PDB entry 7VAR | electron microscopy, 2.90 A resolution | chains B and H of the 12 polymer chains in the assembly

== Chain B ==
Protein: V-type ATP synthase alpha chain
From: Thermus thermophilus HB8
Notes: EC 7.1.2.2
UniProt: Q56403 (VATA_THET8); residue numbers follow UniProt; this construct covers 1-578
Chain sequence (578 residues; numbered 1 to 578; the number before each row is that of its first residue):
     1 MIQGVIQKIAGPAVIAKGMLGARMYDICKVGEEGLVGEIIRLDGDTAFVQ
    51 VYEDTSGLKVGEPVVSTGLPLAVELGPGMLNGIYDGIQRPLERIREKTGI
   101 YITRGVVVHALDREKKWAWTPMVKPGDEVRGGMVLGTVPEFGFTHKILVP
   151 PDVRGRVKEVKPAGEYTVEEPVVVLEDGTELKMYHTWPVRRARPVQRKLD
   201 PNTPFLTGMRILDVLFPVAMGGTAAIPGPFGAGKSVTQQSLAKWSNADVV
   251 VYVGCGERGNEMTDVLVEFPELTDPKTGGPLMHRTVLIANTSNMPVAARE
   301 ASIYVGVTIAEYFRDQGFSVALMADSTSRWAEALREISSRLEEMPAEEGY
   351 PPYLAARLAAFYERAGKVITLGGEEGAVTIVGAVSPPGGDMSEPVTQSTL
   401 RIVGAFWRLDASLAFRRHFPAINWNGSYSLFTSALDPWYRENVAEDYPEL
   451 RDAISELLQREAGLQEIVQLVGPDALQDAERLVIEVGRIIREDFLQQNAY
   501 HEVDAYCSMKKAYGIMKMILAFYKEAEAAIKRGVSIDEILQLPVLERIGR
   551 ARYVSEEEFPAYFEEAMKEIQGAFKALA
Not modelled in the structure: 33
Construct notes: conflict Ala-232 (Ser in Q56403), Ser-235 (Thr in Q56403)

== Chain H ==
Protein: V-type ATP synthase subunit F
From: Thermus thermophilus HB8
UniProt: P74903 (VATF_THET8); residue numbers follow UniProt; this construct covers 1-104
Chain sequence (104 residues; numbered 1 to 104; the number before each row is that of its first residue):
     1 MAVIADPETAQGFRLAGLEGYGASSAEEAQSLLETLVERGGYALVAVDEA
    51 LLPDPERAVERLMRGRDLPVLLPIAGLKEAFQGHDVEGYMRELVRKTIGF
   101 DIKL

== How chain B and chain H interact ==
Pairs across the interface - 7 pairs, chain B then chain H:
  Ile-467(B) / Phe-100(H)  hydrophobic
  Val-471(B) / Ile-102(H)  hydrophobic
  Ala-475(B) / Ile-102(H)
  Gln-477(B) / Asp-101(H)
  Gln-477(B) / Lys-103(H)  hydrogen bond (side chain-backbone)
  Gln-477(B) / Leu-104(H)
  Asp-478(B) / Leu-104(H)
Also at the interface, not in a pair above, chain B (6 interface residues in all): Leu-470
Also at the interface, not in a pair above, chain H (6 interface residues in all): Ile-98

== Summary ==
Chain B and chain H each contribute 6 residues to their interface; the contacts include 1 hydrogen bond. Its
one hydrogen-bonded contact is Gln-477(B)/Lys-103(H).
Chain B is V-type ATP synthase alpha chain and chain H is V-type ATP synthase subunit F, both from Thermus
thermophilus HB8; the structure, V1EG domain of V/A-ATPase from Thermus thermophilus at low ATP concentration,
state1-1, was determined by electron microscopy together with 7VAI, 7VAJ, 7VAK, 7VAL, 7VAM, 7VAN and 11
further entries from the same study.
